2Z3B - chains A and F of the 6 polymer chains in the assembly; structure by X-ray diffraction, 2.50 A resolution.

== Chain A (and F) ==
Protein: ATP-dependent protease hslV
Organism: Bacillus subtilis
Notes: EC 3.4.25.-; chain F of this document is another copy of the same molecule, construct and numbering; everything in this record applies to it too
UniProt: P39070 (HSLV_BACSU); residues 1-180 here correspond to UniProt positions 2-181 (UniProt number = residue number + 1)
Sequence (180 residues; numbered 1 to 180; the number before each row is that of its first residue):
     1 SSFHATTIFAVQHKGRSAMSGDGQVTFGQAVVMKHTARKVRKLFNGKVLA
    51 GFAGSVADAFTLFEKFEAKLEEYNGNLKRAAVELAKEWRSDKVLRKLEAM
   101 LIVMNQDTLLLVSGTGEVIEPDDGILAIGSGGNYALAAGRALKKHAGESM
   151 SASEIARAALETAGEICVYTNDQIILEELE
Swiss-Prot annotation at these positions:
  - active site: Ser1
  - binding site (Na(+)): Gly164, Cys167, Thr170
What the authors report for this chain:
  - catalytic residues: Thr6, Asp22, Lys39, Ser130, Gly131 (by similarity / conservation)
  - contacts within the chain: His4-Tyr169 (pi stacking)
  - conformationally variable residues (loop rearrangement, side-chain flip): Thr6, Lys39, Asp91 to Val93

== Interface between chain A and chain F ==
Residue-residue contacts (27):
  Ser1(A) with Thr115(F)
  Phe3(A) with Met100(F), hydrophobic; Glu117(F); Ile119(F), hydrophobic
  Phe27(A) with Met100(F), hydrophobic
  Val31(A) with Asn133(F)
  Val32(A) with Arg140(F), hydrogen bond (backbone-side chain)
  Met33(A) with Leu111(F), hydrophobic
  Lys34(A) with Glu120(F), hydrogen bond (side chain-backbone); Asp122(F), salt bridge
  His35(A) with Asp122(F), hydrogen bond (backbone-side chain)
  Thr36(A) with Asp122(F), hydrogen bond
  Ser55(A) with Thr115(F), hydrogen bond (side chain-backbone); Gly116(F), hydrogen bond (side chain-backbone); Glu117(F)
  Val56(A) with Gly116(F); Val118(F), hydrophobic
  Ala57(A) with Gly116(F), hydrogen bond (backbone-backbone)
  Asp58(A) with Arg89(F), salt bridge; Thr115(F)
  Phe60(A) with Val82(F), hydrophobic; Lys86(F)
  Glu64(A) with Lys86(F), salt bridge
  Lys92(A) with Lys92(F)
  Val93(A) with Arg89(F); Arg95(F)
  Leu97(A) with Arg89(F)
Interface residues without a listed pair, chain A (20 interface residues in all): Val25, Thr61
Interface residues without a listed pair, chain F (20 interface residues in all): Ala85, Ser113, Pro121, Leu136

== In short ==
Chain A and chain F each contribute 20 residues to their interface, with 7 hydrogen bonds and 3 salt bridges.
Among the polar pairs are Lys34(A)-Asp122(F), Asp58(A)-Arg89(F) and Glu64(A)-Lys86(F). From the paper:
catalytic residues Thr6(A), Asp22(A) and Lys39(A) among others; conformational variability at Thr6(A),
Lys39(A) and Asp91(A).
Chain A and chain F are both ATP-dependent protease hslV (Bacillus subtilis); the structure, Crystal Structure
of Bacillus Subtilis CodW, a non-canonical HslV-like peptidase with an impaired catalytic apparatus, was
determined by X-ray diffraction (same publication as 2Z3A).
